Entry 9IMM (electron microscopy, 3.22 A resolution); this record covers chains B and F of the 11 polymer chains in the assembly.

[Chain B]
Molecule: Non-structural protein 8
From: Severe acute respiratory syndrome coronavirus 2
Reference sequence: P0DTD1 (R1AB_SARS2); residues 1-198 here correspond to UniProt positions 3943-4140 (UniProt number = residue number + 3942)
Amino-acid sequence (198 residues; each row starts with the number of its first residue):
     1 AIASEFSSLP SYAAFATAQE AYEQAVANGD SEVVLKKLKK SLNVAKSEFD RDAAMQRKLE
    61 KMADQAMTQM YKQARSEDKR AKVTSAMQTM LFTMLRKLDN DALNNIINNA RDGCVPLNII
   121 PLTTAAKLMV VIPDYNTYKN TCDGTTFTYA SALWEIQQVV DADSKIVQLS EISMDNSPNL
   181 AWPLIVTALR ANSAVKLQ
Disordered / not traced: 1-5, 193-198
UniProt features mapped onto this chain:
  - site: Gln198 (Cleavage)

[Chain F]
Molecule: Helicase nsp13
From: Severe acute respiratory syndrome coronavirus 2
Notes: EC 3.6.4.12, 3.6.4.13
Reference sequence: P0DTD1 (R1AB_SARS2); residues 1-601 here correspond to UniProt positions 5325-5925 (UniProt number = residue number + 5324)
Amino-acid sequence (601 residues; numbered 1 to 601; the number before each row is that of its first residue):
     1 AVGACVLCNS QTSLRCGACI RRPFLCCKCC YDHVISTSHK LVLSVNPYVC NAPGCDVTDV
    61 TQLYLGGMSY YCKSHKPPIS FPLCANGQVF GLYKNTCVGS DNVTDFNAIA TCDWTNAGDY
   121 ILANTCTERL KLFAAETLKA TEETFKLSYG IATVREVLSD RELHLSWEVG KPRPPLNRNY
   181 VFTGYRVTKN SKVQIGEYTF EKGDYGDAVV YRGTTTYKLN VGDYFVLTSH TVMPLSAPTL
   241 VPQEHYVRIT GLYPTLNISD EFSSNVANYQ KVGMQKYSTL QGPPGTGKSH FAIGLALYYP
   301 SARIVYTACS HAAVDALCEK ALKYLPIDKC SRIIPARARV ECFDKFKVNS TLEQYVFCTV
   361 NALPETTADI VVFDEISMAT NYDLSVVNAR LRAKHYVYIG DPAQLPAPRT LLTKGTLEPE
   421 YFNSVCRLMK TIGPDMFLGT CRRCPAEIVD TVSALVYDNK LKAHKDKSAQ CFKMFYKGVI
   481 THDVSSAINR PQIGVVREFL TRNPAWRKAV FISPYNSQNA VASKILGLPT QTVDSSQGSE
   541 YDYVIFTQTT ETAHSCNVNR FNVAITRAKV GILCIMSDRD LYDKLQFTSL EIPRRNVATL
   601 Q
Disordered / not traced: 1, 204-207, 277, 337-339, 594-601
Metal / ion sites: Zn2+ site 1: Cys5, Cys8, Cys26, Cys29; Zn2+ site 2: Cys16, Cys19, His33, His39; Zn2+ site 3: Cys50, Cys55, Cys72, His75
UniProt features mapped onto this chain:
  - binding site (Zn(2+)): Cys5, Cys8, Cys16, Cys19, Cys26, Cys29, His33, His39, Cys50, Cys55, Cys72, His75
  - binding site (a ribonucleoside 5'-triphosphate): Gly282 to Ser289
  - site: Gln601 (Cleavage)

[Interface between chain B and chain F]
Pairs across the interface - 17 pairs, chain B then chain F:
  Met55(B) with Ile79(F), hydrophobic
  Lys58(B) with Ile79(F)
  Met62(B) with Leu65(F); Ile79(F), hydrophobic
  Ala66(B) with Met68(F), hydrophobic
  Met67(B) with Phe90(F), hydrophobic; Gly91(F)
  Gln69(B) with Met68(F)
  Met70(B) with Val45(F), hydrophobic; Phe90(F), hydrophobic; Gly91(F); Leu92(F), hydrophobic
  Tyr71(B) with Leu92(F), hydrophobic; Tyr93(F)
  Gln73(B) with Val45(F); Asn46(F), hydrogen bond
  Ala74(B) with Val45(F), hydrophobic
Interface residues without a listed pair, chain B (13 interface residues in all): Ala63, Gln65, Glu77
Interface residues without a listed pair, chain F (13 interface residues in all): Ser44, Tyr70, Ser80, Lys94

[In short]
The chain B/chain F interface involves 13 residues from each chain, with 1 hydrogen bond. Its one
hydrogen-bonded contact is Gln73(B)-Asn46(F). Cys5(F), Cys8(F), Cys26(F) and Cys29(F) coordinate Zn2+ site 1.
UniProt lists 12 Zn2+-binding residues and 8 ribonucleoside 5'-triphosphate-binding residues on chain F.
Here chain B is Non-structural protein 8 and chain F is Helicase nsp13, both from Severe acute respiratory
syndrome coronavirus 2. Entry 9IMM (SARS-CoV-2 Replication-Transcription Complex has a dimer architecture
(local dRTC) in post-capping state) was determined by electron microscopy together with 9IMK and 8XCH from the
same study.
